Entry 4TUY (X-ray diffraction, 2.10 A resolution); this record covers chains B and E of the 6 polymer chains in the assembly.

== Chain B ==
Name: Tubulin beta-2B chain
Organism: Bos taurus
Reference sequence: Q6B856 (TBB2B_BOVIN); the author numbering skips numbers that UniProt does not, so the offset changes along the chain: 1-42 = UniProt 1-42; 45-360 = UniProt 43-358; 369-455 = UniProt 359-445
Amino-acid sequence (445 residues; each row starts with the number of its first residue; note: 10 numbers in that range are skipped by the numbering (no residue carries them; nothing is unmodelled there)):
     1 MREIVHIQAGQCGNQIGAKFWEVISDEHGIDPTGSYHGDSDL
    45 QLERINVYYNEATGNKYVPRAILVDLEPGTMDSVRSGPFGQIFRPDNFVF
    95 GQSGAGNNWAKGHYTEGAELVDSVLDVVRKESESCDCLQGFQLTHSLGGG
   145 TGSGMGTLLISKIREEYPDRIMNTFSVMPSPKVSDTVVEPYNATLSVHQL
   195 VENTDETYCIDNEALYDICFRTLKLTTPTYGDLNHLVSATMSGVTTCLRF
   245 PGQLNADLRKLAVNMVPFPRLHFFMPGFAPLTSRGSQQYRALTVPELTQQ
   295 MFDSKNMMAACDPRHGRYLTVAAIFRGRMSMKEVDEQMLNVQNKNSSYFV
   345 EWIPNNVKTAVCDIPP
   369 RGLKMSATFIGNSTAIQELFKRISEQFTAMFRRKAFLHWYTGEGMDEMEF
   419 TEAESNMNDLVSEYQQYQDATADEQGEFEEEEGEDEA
Disordered / not traced: 278-281, 439-455
Ion coordination: Mg2+: Gln11 (together with GDP)
Residues lining bound ligands: GDP (guanosine-5'-diphosphate): Gly10, Gln11, Cys12, Gln15, Ile16, Ala99, Asn101, Ser140, Gly142, Gly143, Gly144, Thr145, Gly146, Ser147, Val171, Pro173, Val177, Asp179, Glu183, Asn206, Leu209, Tyr224, Leu227, Asn228
UniProt features mapped onto this chain:
  - motif: Met1 to Ile4 (MREI motif)
  - binding site (GTP): Gln11, Glu71, Ser140, Gly144, Thr145, Gly146, Asn206, Asn228
  - binding site (Mg(2+)): Glu71
  - modified residue: Ser40 (Phosphoserine), Thr57 (Phosphothreonine), Lys60 (N6-acetyllysine), Ser174 (Phosphoserine), Thr287 (Phosphothreonine), Thr292 (Phosphothreonine), Arg320 (Omega-N-methylarginine), Glu448 (5-glutamyl polyglutamate)
  - cross-link (Glycyl lysine isopeptide (Lys-Gly)): Lys60 (interchain with G-Cter in ubiquitin), Lys326 (interchain with G-Cter in ubiquitin)
What the authors report for this chain:
  - binding site for Rhizoxin: Asn101, Asn102, Lys105, Val181, Val182, Phe404, Tyr408

== Chain E ==
Name: Stathmin-4
Organism: Rattus norvegicus
Notes: fragment: STATHMIN-LIKE DOMAIN, Residues 49-189
Reference sequence: P63043 (STMN4_RAT); residues 5-145 here correspond to UniProt positions 49-189 (UniProt number = residue number + 44)
Amino-acid sequence (143 residues; numbered 3 to 145; the number before each row is that of its first residue):
     3 MADMEVIELNKCTSGQSFEVILKPPSFDGVPEFNASLPRRRDPSLEEIQK
    53 KLEAAEERRKYQEAELLKHLAEKREHEREVIQKAIEENNNFIKMAKEKLA
   103 QKMESNKENREAHLAAMLERLQEKDKHAEEVRKNKELKEEASR
Disordered / not traced: 3-5, 29-43, 141-145
Construct notes: expression tag (3-4)
UniProt features mapped onto this chain:
  - modified residue: Ser46 (Phosphoserine)

== Interface between chain B and chain E ==
Contacting residue pairs - 26 pairs, chain B then chain E:
  Tyr108(B) - His78(E)  hydrogen bond
  Tyr108(B) - Glu79(E)
  Tyr108(B) - Val82(E)  hydrophobic
  Tyr108(B) - Ile83(E)
  Leu152(B) - Glu79(E)
  Ser155(B) - Leu72(E)
  Ser155(B) - Lys75(E)  hydrogen bond
  Ser155(B) - Arg76(E)  hydrogen bond
  Lys156(B) - Arg76(E)
  Lys156(B) - Glu79(E)  salt bridge
  Arg158(B) - Leu68(E)
  Glu159(B) - Leu69(E)
  Glu159(B) - Leu72(E)
  Glu159(B) - Arg76(E)  salt bridge
  Pro162(B) - Glu65(E)
  Gln193(B) - Lys75(E)  hydrogen bond
  Asn197(B) - Lys75(E)
  Thr409(B) - Glu89(E)
  Glu411(B) - Val82(E)
  Glu411(B) - Ala86(E)
  Gly412(B) - Val82(E)
  Gly412(B) - Lys85(E)
  Gly412(B) - Ala86(E)
  Met413(B) - Val82(E)
  Asp414(B) - Lys85(E)  salt bridge
  Glu417(B) - His78(E)  salt bridge
Other interface residues (no listed pair), chain B (18 interface residues in all): His107, Thr109, Gly410
Other interface residues (no listed pair), chain E (14 interface residues in all): Asn90

== In short ==
18 residues of chain B and 14 residues of chain E are in contact, with 4 hydrogen bonds and 4 salt bridges.
Among the polar pairs are Lys156(B)-Glu79(E), Glu159(B)-Arg76(E) and Asp414(B)-Lys85(E). Chain B binds GDP.
The paper reports a binding site for Rhizoxin at Asn101(B), Asn102(B) and Lys105(B) among others.
Here chain B is Tubulin beta-2B chain (Bos taurus) and chain E is Stathmin-4 (Rattus norvegicus). Entry 4TUY
(Tubulin-Rhizoxin complex) was determined by X-ray diffraction, deposited together with 4TV8 and 4TV9.
